Entry 4RN0 (X-ray diffraction, 1.76 A resolution); this record covers chain A.

# Chain A
Protein: Histone deacetylase 8
From: Homo sapiens
Notes: EC 3.5.1.98; fragment: s39d hdac8
Reference sequence: Q9BY41 (HDAC8_HUMAN); residue numbers follow UniProt; this construct covers 1-377
Amino-acid sequence (389 residues; each row starts with the number of its first residue):
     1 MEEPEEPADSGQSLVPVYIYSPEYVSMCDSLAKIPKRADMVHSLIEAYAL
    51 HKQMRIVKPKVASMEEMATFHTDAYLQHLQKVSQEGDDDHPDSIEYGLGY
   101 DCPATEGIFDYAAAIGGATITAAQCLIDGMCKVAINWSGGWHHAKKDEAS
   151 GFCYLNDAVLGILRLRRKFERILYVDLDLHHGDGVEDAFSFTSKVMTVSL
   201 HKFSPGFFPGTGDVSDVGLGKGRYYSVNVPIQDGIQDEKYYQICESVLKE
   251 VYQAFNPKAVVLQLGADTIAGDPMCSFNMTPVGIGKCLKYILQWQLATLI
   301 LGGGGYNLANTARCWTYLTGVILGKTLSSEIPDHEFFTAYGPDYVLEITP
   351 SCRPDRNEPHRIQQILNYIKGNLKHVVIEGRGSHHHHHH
Not modelled in the structure: 1-13, 87-92, 379-389
Construct notes: engineered mutation Asp39 (Ser in Q9BY41); expression tag (378-389)
Bound ions: K+ site 1: Asp176, Asp178, His180, Ser199, Leu200; Zn2+: Asp178, His180, Asp267 (together with L6G); K+ site 2: Phe189, Thr192, Val195, Tyr225
Residues lining bound ligands: L6G ((5R,8S,11S)-5-methyl-8-(propan-2-yl)-11-[(1E)-4-sulfanylbut-1-en-1-yl]-3,17-dithia-7,10,14,19,20-pentaazatricyclo[14.2.1.1~2,5~]icosa-1(18),2(20),16(19)-triene-6,9,13-trione): Tyr100, His142, His143, Gly151, Phe152, Asp178, His180, Phe208, Asp267, Met274, Gly304, Tyr306
UniProt features mapped onto this chain:
  - active site: His143 (Proton acceptor)
  - binding site (substrate): Asp101, Gly151, Tyr306
  - binding site (a divalent metal cation): Asp178, His180, Asp267
  - natural variant: His180 (H180R: In CDLS5), Thr311 (T311M: In CDLS5), Gly320 (G320R: In CDLS5), His334 (H334R: In CDLS5)
  - mutagenesis: Asp101 (D101A: Complete loss of catalytical activity. Complete loss of catalytical activity; when associated with F-306; D101E: Partial loss of catalytical activity ...), His142 to His143 (Strongly reduces histone deacetylase activity), His143 (H143A: Loss of catalytic activity), Tyr306 (Y306F: Loss of catalytic activity. Complete loss of catalytic activity; when associated with A-101)
What the authors report for this chain:
  - binding site for L6G: Lys33, Tyr100, Tyr306
  - conformationally variable residues (helix shift, loop rearrangement): Leu31, Val82 to Gln84, Asp101, Thr105
  - contacts within the chain: Lys33-Asp101 (hydrogen bond), Asp101-Tyr154 (hydrogen bond)

# Summary
Chain A binds compound L6G. Asp176, Asp178, His180, Ser199 and Leu200 coordinate K+ site 1. From UniProt:
active-site residue His143, 3 substrate-binding residues, 3 divalent metal cation-binding residues and 4
mutagenesis sites. From the paper: a binding site for L6G at Lys33, Tyr100 and Tyr306; conformational
variability at Leu31, Val82 and Asp101 among others.
Chain A is Histone deacetylase 8 (Homo sapiens); the structure, Crystal structure of S39D HDAC8 in complex
with a largazole analogue, was determined by X-ray diffraction, deposited together with 4RN1 and 4RN2.
